PDB entry 8TZJ | electron microscopy, 3.51 A resolution | chains A and C of the 4 polymer chains in the assembly

Chain A:
Name: Cell division ATP-binding protein FtsE
Organism: Vibrio cholerae
UniProt: A0A085R4L6 (A0A085R4L6_VIBCL); residues 11-228 here correspond to UniProt positions 2-219 (UniProt number = residue number - 9)
Sequence (227 residues; numbered 2 to 228; the number before each row is that of its first residue):
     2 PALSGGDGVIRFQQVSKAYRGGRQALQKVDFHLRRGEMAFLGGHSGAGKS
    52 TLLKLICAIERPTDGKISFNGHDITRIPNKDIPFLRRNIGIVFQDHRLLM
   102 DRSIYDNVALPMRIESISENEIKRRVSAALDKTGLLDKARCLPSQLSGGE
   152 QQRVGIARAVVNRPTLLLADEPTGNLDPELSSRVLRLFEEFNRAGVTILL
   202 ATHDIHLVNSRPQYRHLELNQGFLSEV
Not modelled in the structure: 2-8
Sequence notes: expression tag (2-10)
Metal / ion sites: Mg2+: Ser51 (together with ADP)
Residues lining bound ligands:
  - ADP (adenosine-5'-diphosphate), molecule 1: Tyr20, Arg21, Arg24, Ala26, Ser46, Gly47, Ala48, Gly49, Lys50, Ser51, Thr52
  - ADP, molecule 2: Ser145, Leu147, Ser148
From the paper describing this entry:
  - binding site for ADP: Tyr20, Lys50, Ser51
  - Mg2+ coordination: Ser51
  - mutagenesis - K50A, D171A: decreased binding to FtsX
  - mutagenesis - Y20A: unchanged binding to FtsX
  - mutagenesis - Y20A: decreased catalytic activity on ATP (proposed by the authors, not directly observed)

Chain C:
Name: Cell division protein FtsX
Organism: Vibrio cholerae
UniProt: A0A0H6I1B7 (A0A0H6I1B7_VIBCL); residue numbers follow UniProt; this construct covers 1-330
Sequence (330 residues; row label = number of the first residue in the row):
     1 MAVKPGNQKISKTTKSTKSKPRDVKRAKTDSFLAIHFKQAKASFAALWRR
    51 PLGNILTLAVISMALALPASLYLLSKNIASVAERVAEPSQLSVYLHIDTP
   101 EPRIIVLKDDLERRDEIAKVKYISPQQGLDDLSQYAGFEQAISLLDNATL
   151 PAVLVVTPKVDSREQIQTLAKALQAEEGVTDVRMDEDWFARLDAIRHLAT
   201 IVVISLSSLMLMSVFLIVGNTLRFNVQANKEEIQTMKLIGATDAYILRPY
   251 LYSGMWFGLLGAVAAWLLTALMTILLNGAVEALAQLYDSRFRLIGLGWDE
   301 SLLLLMLGVFLGCVAAKVSAKRHLKEIEPV
Not modelled in the structure: 1-26, 86-186

Chain A / chain C interface:
Residue-residue contacts - 29 pairs, chain A then chain C:
  Ile60(A) - Leu238(C)  hydrophobic
  Ile60(A) - Val330(C)  hydrophobic
  Asn80(A) - Lys325(C)
  Pro84(A) - Gly240(C)
  Pro84(A) - Ala241(C)
  Arg87(A) - Lys237(C)  hydrogen bond (side chain-backbone)
  Arg87(A) - Leu238(C)
  Arg87(A) - Ile239(C)
  Arg87(A) - Gly240(C)
  Arg88(A) - Ile239(C)
  Arg88(A) - Gly240(C)  hydrogen bond (side chain-backbone)
  Arg88(A) - Thr242(C)
  Ile92(A) - Leu238(C)  hydrophobic
  Phe94(A) - Leu238(C)  hydrophobic
  Arg98(A) - Val330(C)
  Arg103(A) - Glu232(C)  salt bridge
  Leu111(A) - Ile239(C)  hydrophobic
  Pro112(A) - Ile239(C)  hydrophobic
  Arg114(A) - Tyr245(C)  hydrogen bond (backbone-side chain)
  Ile115(A) - Met236(C)
  Ile115(A) - Ile239(C)  hydrophobic
  Ile115(A) - Ala241(C)  hydrophobic
  Ile115(A) - Tyr245(C)
  Ser117(A) - Lys28(C)
  Ser117(A) - Thr29(C)
  Ser117(A) - Asp30(C)
  Ile118(A) - Lys28(C)
  Ser119(A) - Lys28(C)
  Glu122(A) - Lys28(C)
Other interface residues (no listed pair), chain A (22 interface residues in all): Lys55, Phe85, Leu100, Asp102, Arg159
Other interface residues (no listed pair), chain C (19 interface residues in all): Ala27, Ile35, Glu231, Thr235, Pro329

Summary:
The interface between chain A and chain C involves 22 residues on one side and 19 on the other; the contacts
include 3 hydrogen bonds and 1 salt bridge. Polar pairs include Arg103(A)-Glu232(C), Arg87(A)-Lys237(C) and
Arg88(A)-Gly240(C). The paper reports a binding site for ADP at Tyr20(A), Lys50(A) and Ser51(A); K50A and
D171A of chain A reduce binding to FtsX.
Here chain A is Cell division ATP-binding protein FtsE and chain C is Cell division protein FtsX, both from
Vibrio cholerae. Entry 8TZJ (Cryo-EM structure of Vibrio cholerae FtsE/FtsX complex) was determined by
electron microscopy together with 8TZK and 8TZL from the same study.
